Entry 7DDO (electron microscopy, 3.40 A resolution); this record covers chains A and C.

Chain A:
Molecule: Angiotensin-converting enzyme 2
From: Homo sapiens
Notes: EC 3.4.17.23, 3.4.17.-
Reference sequence: Q9BYF1 (ACE2_HUMAN); residue numbers follow UniProt; this construct covers 19-615
Amino-acid sequence (597 residues; each row starts with the number of its first residue):
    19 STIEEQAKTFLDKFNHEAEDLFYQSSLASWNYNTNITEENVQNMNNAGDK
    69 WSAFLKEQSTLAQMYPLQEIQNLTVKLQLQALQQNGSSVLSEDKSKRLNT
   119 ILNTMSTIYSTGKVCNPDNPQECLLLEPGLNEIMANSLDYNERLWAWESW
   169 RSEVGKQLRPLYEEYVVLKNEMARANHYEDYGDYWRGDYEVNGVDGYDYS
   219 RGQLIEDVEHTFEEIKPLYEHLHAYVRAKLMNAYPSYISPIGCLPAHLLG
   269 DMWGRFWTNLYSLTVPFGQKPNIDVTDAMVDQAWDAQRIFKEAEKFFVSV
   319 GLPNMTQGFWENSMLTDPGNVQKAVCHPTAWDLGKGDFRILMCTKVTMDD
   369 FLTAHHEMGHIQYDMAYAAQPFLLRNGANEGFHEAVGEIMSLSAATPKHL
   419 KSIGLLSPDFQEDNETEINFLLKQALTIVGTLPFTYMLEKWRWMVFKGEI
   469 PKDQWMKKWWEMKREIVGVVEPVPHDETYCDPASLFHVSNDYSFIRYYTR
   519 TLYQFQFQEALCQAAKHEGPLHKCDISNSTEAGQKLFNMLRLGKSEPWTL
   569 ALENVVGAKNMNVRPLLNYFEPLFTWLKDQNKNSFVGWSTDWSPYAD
Disulfide bonds: Cys133-Cys141, Cys344-Cys361, Cys530-Cys542
Glycans and other covalent adducts: N-acetylglucosamine (NAG) linked to Asn53, Asn90, Asn546
Ion coordination: Zn2+: His374, His378, Glu402
Curated features (UniProtKB/Swiss-Prot):
  - region (Interaction with SARS-CoV spike glycoprotein): Asp30 to Tyr41, Met82 to Pro84, Lys353 to Arg357
  - active site: Glu375 (Proton acceptor), His505 (Proton donor)
  - binding site (chloride): Arg169, Trp477, Lys481
  - binding site (substrate): Arg273, His345, Pro346, Tyr515
  - binding site (Zn(2+)): His374, His378, Glu402
  - glycosylation (N-linked (GlcNAc...) asparagine): Asn53, Asn90, Asn103, Asn322, Asn432, Asn546
  - mutagenesis: Ser19 (S19P: Increases slightly the interaction with RBD domain of SARS-CoV-2 spike protein), Gln24 to Lys26 (Slightly inhibits interaction with SARS-CoV spike glycoprotein), Gln24 (Q24T: Increases slightly the interaction with RBD domain of SARS-CoV-2 spike protein), Ala25 (A25V: Increases slightly the interaction with RBD domain of SARS-CoV-2 spike protein), Thr27 (T27Y: Increases slightly the interaction with RBD domain of SARS-CoV-2 spike protein. In sACE2.v2.2; increases interaction with RBD domain of SARS-CoV-2 spike protein ...), Leu29 (L29F: Increases slightly the interaction with RBD domain of SARS-CoV-2 spike protein), Lys31 (K31D: Abolishes interaction with SARS-CoV spike glycoprotein; K31Y: Increases slightly the interaction with RBD domain of SARS-CoV-2 spike protein), Asn33 (N33D: Increases slightly the interaction with RBD domain of SARS-CoV-2 spike protein), His34 (H34A: Increases slightly the interaction with RBD domain of SARS-CoV-2 spike protein), Glu37 (E37A: No effect on interaction with SARS-CoV spike glycoprotein), Asp38 (D38A: No effect on interaction with SARS-CoV spike glycoprotein), Leu39 (L39R: Increases slightly the interaction with RBD domain of SARS-CoV-2 spike protein), 48 further mutagenesis entries in UniProt

Chain C:
Molecule: Spike protein S1
From: Pangolin coronavirus
Reference sequence: A0A6M3G9R1 (A0A6M3G9R1_9BETC); residues 319-527 here correspond to UniProt positions 315-523 (UniProt number = residue number - 4)
Amino-acid sequence (209 residues; numbered 319 to 527; the number before each row is that of its first residue):
   319 RVQPTESIVRFPNITNLCPFGEVFNATTFASVYAWNRKRISNCVADYSVL
   369 YNSTSFSTFKCYGVSPTKLNDLCFTNVYADSFVVRGDEVRQIAPGQTGRI
   419 ADYNYKLPDDFTGCVIAWNSNNLDSKVGGNYNYLYRLFRKSNLKPFERDI
   469 STEIYQAGSTPCNGVEGFNCYFPLQSYGFHPTNGVGYQPYRVVVLSFELL
   519 NAPATVCGP
Not modelled in the structure: 319-332, 527
Disulfide bonds: Cys336-Cys361, Cys379-Cys432, Cys391-Cys525, Cys480-Cys488
Glycans and other covalent adducts: N-acetylglucosamine (NAG) linked to Asn343
Construct notes: conflict Asn519 (Lys515 in A0A6M3G9R1)
From the paper describing this entry:
  - specificity-determining residues: His498

Interface between chain A and chain C:
Pairs across the interface (38; chain A residue first):
  Gln24(A) with Ala475(C); Gly476(C); Asn487(C), hydrogen bond
  Thr27(A) with Phe456(C); Ala475(C); Tyr489(C)
  Asp30(A) with Arg417(C), salt bridge; Leu455(C); Phe456(C)
  Lys31(A) with Phe456(C); Gln493(C)
  His34(A) with Arg417(C); Tyr453(C); Leu455(C); Gln493(C), hydrogen bond (backbone-side chain)
  Glu35(A) with Gln493(C)
  Glu37(A) with Tyr505(C), hydrogen bond
  Asp38(A) with Tyr449(C); Gly496(C)
  Tyr41(A) with His498(C); Thr500(C), hydrogen bond (side chain-backbone); Asn501(C), hydrogen bond
  Gln42(A) with Tyr449(C), hydrogen bond
  Leu45(A) with His498(C); Thr500(C)
  Leu79(A) with Phe486(C)
  Met82(A) with Phe486(C), hydrophobic
  Tyr83(A) with Phe486(C); Asn487(C), hydrogen bond
  Asn330(A) with Thr500(C), hydrogen bond
  Lys353(A) with Gly496(C), hydrogen bond (side chain-backbone); Asn501(C); Gly502(C), hydrogen bond (backbone-backbone); Tyr505(C)
  Gly354(A) with Gly502(C); Tyr505(C)
  Asp355(A) with Thr500(C), hydrogen bond
  Arg357(A) with Thr500(C), hydrogen bond
Also at the interface, not in a pair above, chain C (18 interface residues in all): Tyr473
Interface features reported in the paper:
  - specific contacts: Arg417(C)-Asp30(A), Arg417(C)-His34(A), Tyr449(C)-Asp38(A), Tyr449(C)-Gln42(A), Tyr453(C)-His34(A), Leu455(C)-Asp30(A), Leu455(C)-Lys31(A), Leu455(C)-His34(A), Phe456(C)-Thr27(A), Phe456(C)-Asp30(A), Phe456(C)-Lys31(A), Tyr473(C)-Thr27(A), Ala475(C)-Gln24(A), Ala475(C)-Thr27(A), Gly476(C)-Gln24(A), Phe486(C)-Leu79(A), Phe486(C)-Met82(A), Phe486(C)-Tyr83(A), Asn487(C)-Gln24(A), Asn487(C)-Tyr83(A), Tyr489(C)-Thr27(A), Gln493(C)-Lys31(A), Gln493(C)-His34(A), Gln493(C)-Glu35(A), Gly496(C)-Asp38(A), Gly496(C)-Lys353(A), His498(C)-Tyr41(A), His498(C)-Gln42(A), His498(C)-Leu45(A), Thr500(C)-Tyr41(A), Thr500(C)-Leu45(A), Thr500(C)-Asn330(A), Thr500(C)-Asp355(A), Thr500(C)-Arg357(A), Asn501(C)-Tyr41(A), Asn501(C)-Lys353(A), Gly502(C)-Lys353(A), Gly502(C)-Gly354(A), Gly502(C)-Asp355(A), Tyr505(C)-Glu37(A), Tyr505(C)-Lys353(A), Tyr505(C)-Gly354(A)

Overview:
19 residues of chain A and 18 residues of chain C are in contact, with 12 hydrogen bonds and 1 salt bridge.
Among the polar pairs are Asp30(A)-Arg417(C), Gln24(A)-Asn487(C) and His34(A)-Gln493(C). The paper describes
contacts between Arg417(C) and Asp30(A), Arg417(C) and His34(A) and Tyr449(C) and Asp38(A) among others. From
the paper: the specificity determinant His498(C).
Here chain A is Angiotensin-converting enzyme 2 (Homo sapiens) and chain C is Spike protein S1 (Pangolin
coronavirus). Entry 7DDO (Cryo-EM structure of human ACE2 and GD/1/2019 RBD) was determined by electron
microscopy together with 7DDP from the same study.
